PDB entry 2IEN | X-ray diffraction, 1.30 A resolution | chains A and B

[Chain A]
Name: Protease
From: Human immunodeficiency virus 1
Notes: EC 3.4.23.16
Reference sequence: P03368 (POL_HV1PV); residues 1-99 here correspond to UniProt positions 500-598 (UniProt number = residue number + 499)
Amino-acid sequence (99 residues; each row starts with the number of its first residue):
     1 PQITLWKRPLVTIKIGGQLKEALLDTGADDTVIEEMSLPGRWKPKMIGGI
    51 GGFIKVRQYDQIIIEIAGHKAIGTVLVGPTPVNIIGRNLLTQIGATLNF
Differences from the reference sequence: engineered mutation Lys-7 (Gln506 in P03368), Ile-33 (Leu532 in P03368), Ile-63 (Leu562 in P03368), Ala-67 (Cys566 in P03368), Ala-95 (Cys594 in P03368)
Ion coordination: Na+ near Asp-60 (its only coordinating residue here)
Ligand contacts: tmc114 (017; (3r,3as,6ar)-hexahydrofuro[2,3-b]furan-3-yl(1S,2R)-3-[[(4-aminophenyl)sulfonyl](isobutyl)amino]-1-benzyl-2-hydroxypropylcarbamate): Arg-8, Leu-23, Asp-25, Gly-27, Ala-28, Asp-29, Asp-30, Val-32, Ile-47, Gly-48, Gly-49, Ile-50, Leu-76, Pro-81, Val-82, Ile-84
What the authors report for this chain:
  - catalytic residues: Asp-25
  - binding site for tmc114: Leu-23, Asp-25, Ala-28, Asp-29, Asp-30, Val-32, Ile-47, Gly-48, Gly-49, Ile-50, Pro-81, Val-82, Ile-84
  - mutagenesis - V82A: unchanged binding to tmc114

[Chain B]
Name: Protease
From: Human immunodeficiency virus 1
Notes: EC 3.4.23.16
Reference sequence: P03368 (POL_HV1PV); residues 101-199 here correspond to UniProt positions 500-598 (UniProt number = residue number + 399)
Amino-acid sequence (99 residues; row label = number of the first residue in the row):
   101 PQITLWKRPLVTIKIGGQLKEALLDTGADDTVIEEMSLPGRWKPKMIGGI
   151 GGFIKVRQYDQIIIEIAGHKAIGTVLVGPTPVNIIGRNLLTQIGATLNF
Differences from the reference sequence: engineered mutation Lys-107 (Gln506 in P03368), Ile-133 (Leu532 in P03368), Ile-163 (Leu562 in P03368), Ala-167 (Cys566 in P03368), Ala-195 (Cys594 in P03368)
Ligand contacts: tmc114 (017; (3r,3as,6ar)-hexahydrofuro[2,3-b]furan-3-yl(1S,2R)-3-[[(4-aminophenyl)sulfonyl](isobutyl)amino]-1-benzyl-2-hydroxypropylcarbamate): Arg-108, Leu-123, Asp-125, Gly-127, Ala-128, Asp-129, Asp-130, Val-132, Ile-147, Gly-148, Gly-149, Ile-150, Pro-181, Val-182, Ile-184

[Interface between chain A and chain B]
Pairs across the interface - 105 pairs, chain A then chain B:
  Pro-1(A) with Leu-197(B); Asn-198(B); Phe-199(B), hydrogen bond (backbone-backbone)
  Gln-2(A) with Thr-196(B); Leu-197(B); Asn-198(B), hydrogen bond
  Ile-3(A) with Thr-196(B); Leu-197(B), hydrogen bond (backbone-backbone); Phe-199(B), hydrophobic
  Leu-5(A) with Arg-187(B), hydrogen bond (backbone-side chain); Leu-190(B), hydrophobic; Thr-191(B); Ala-195(B)
  Trp-6(A) with Arg-187(B), hydrogen bond (backbone-side chain); Thr-191(B)
  Lys-7(A) with Arg-187(B)
  Arg-8(A) with Asp-129(B), salt bridge; Arg-187(B)
  Pro-9(A) with Thr-126(B); Arg-187(B)
  Leu-23(A) with Gly-127(B)
  Leu-24(A) with Thr-126(B), hydrogen bond (backbone-side chain); Leu-197(B), hydrophobic; Phe-199(B), hydrophobic
  Asp-25(A) with Asp-125(B); Thr-126(B); Gly-127(B), hydrogen bond (side chain-backbone)
  Thr-26(A) with Leu-105(B); Pro-109(B); Leu-124(B), hydrogen bond (side chain-backbone); Asp-125(B); Thr-126(B), hydrogen bond (side chain-backbone); Leu-197(B)
  Gly-27(A) with Leu-123(B); Asp-125(B), hydrogen bond (backbone-side chain)
  Asp-29(A) with Arg-108(B), salt bridge
  Ile-47(A) with Ile-150(B), hydrophobic
  Gly-48(A) with Ile-150(B)
  Gly-49(A) with Ile-150(B); Pro-181(B)
  Ile-50(A) with Val-132(B), hydrophobic; Ile-147(B), hydrophobic; Gly-149(B); Ile-150(B); Gly-151(B), hydrogen bond (backbone-backbone); Gly-152(B); Ile-154(B), hydrophobic; Pro-179(B); Thr-180(B); Pro-181(B); Ile-184(B), hydrophobic
  Gly-51(A) with Ile-150(B); Gly-151(B); Gly-152(B); Ile-154(B)
  Gly-52(A) with Ile-150(B); Gly-151(B)
  Ile-54(A) with Ile-150(B); Gly-151(B)
  Ala-67(A) with Phe-199(B), hydrophobic
  His-69(A) with Phe-199(B)
  Thr-80(A) with Ile-150(B)
  Pro-81(A) with Gly-149(B); Ile-150(B)
  Arg-87(A) with Leu-105(B), hydrogen bond (side chain-backbone); Trp-106(B), hydrogen bond (side chain-backbone); Lys-107(B); Arg-108(B); Pro-109(B)
  Leu-90(A) with Leu-105(B), hydrophobic
  Thr-91(A) with Leu-105(B); Trp-106(B)
  Gln-92(A) with Trp-106(B)
  Ile-93(A) with Phe-199(B)
  Gly-94(A) with Asn-198(B)
  Ala-95(A) with Leu-105(B); Asn-198(B); Phe-199(B), hydrophobic
  Thr-96(A) with Gln-102(B); Ile-103(B); Thr-104(B); Thr-196(B); Leu-197(B); Asn-198(B), hydrogen bond (backbone-backbone)
  Leu-97(A) with Pro-101(B); Gln-102(B); Ile-103(B), hydrogen bond (backbone-backbone); Leu-124(B), hydrophobic; Thr-126(B); Thr-196(B); Leu-197(B), hydrophobic
  Asn-98(A) with Pro-101(B); Gln-102(B), hydrogen bond; Gly-194(B); Ala-195(B); Thr-196(B), hydrogen bond (backbone-backbone); Asn-198(B)
  Phe-99(A) with Pro-101(B), hydrogen bond (backbone-backbone); Ile-103(B), hydrophobic; Leu-124(B), hydrophobic; Ala-167(B), hydrophobic; His-169(B); Ile-193(B); Gly-194(B); Ala-195(B), hydrophobic
Also at the interface, not in a pair above, chain A (41 interface residues in all): Thr-4, Val-32, Phe-53, Pro-79, Ile-84

[Summary]
Chain A and chain B form an interface of 41 and 38 residues respectively; the contacts include 18 hydrogen
bonds and 2 salt bridges. Polar pairs include Arg-8(A)/Asp-129(B), Asp-29(A)/Arg-108(B) and
Gln-2(A)/Asn-198(B). Tmc114 is bound between chain A and chain B. The paper reports the catalytic residue
Asp-25(A); V82A of chain A leaves binding to tmc114 unchanged.
Chain A and chain B are both Protease (Human immunodeficiency virus 1); the structure, Crystal structure
analysis of HIV-1 protease with a potent non-peptide inhibitor (UIC-94017), was determined by X-ray
diffraction, deposited together with 2IDW and 2IEO.
